1TWH - chains A and E of the 10 polymer chains in the assembly; structure by X-ray diffraction, 3.40 A resolution.

== Chain A ==
Protein: DNA-directed RNA polymerase II largest subunit
Organism: Saccharomyces cerevisiae
Notes: EC 2.7.7.6
UniProt: P04050 (RPB1_YEAST); residues 1-1733 here = UniProt positions 1-1733
Sequence (1733 residues; numbered 1 to 1733; the number before each row is that of its first residue):
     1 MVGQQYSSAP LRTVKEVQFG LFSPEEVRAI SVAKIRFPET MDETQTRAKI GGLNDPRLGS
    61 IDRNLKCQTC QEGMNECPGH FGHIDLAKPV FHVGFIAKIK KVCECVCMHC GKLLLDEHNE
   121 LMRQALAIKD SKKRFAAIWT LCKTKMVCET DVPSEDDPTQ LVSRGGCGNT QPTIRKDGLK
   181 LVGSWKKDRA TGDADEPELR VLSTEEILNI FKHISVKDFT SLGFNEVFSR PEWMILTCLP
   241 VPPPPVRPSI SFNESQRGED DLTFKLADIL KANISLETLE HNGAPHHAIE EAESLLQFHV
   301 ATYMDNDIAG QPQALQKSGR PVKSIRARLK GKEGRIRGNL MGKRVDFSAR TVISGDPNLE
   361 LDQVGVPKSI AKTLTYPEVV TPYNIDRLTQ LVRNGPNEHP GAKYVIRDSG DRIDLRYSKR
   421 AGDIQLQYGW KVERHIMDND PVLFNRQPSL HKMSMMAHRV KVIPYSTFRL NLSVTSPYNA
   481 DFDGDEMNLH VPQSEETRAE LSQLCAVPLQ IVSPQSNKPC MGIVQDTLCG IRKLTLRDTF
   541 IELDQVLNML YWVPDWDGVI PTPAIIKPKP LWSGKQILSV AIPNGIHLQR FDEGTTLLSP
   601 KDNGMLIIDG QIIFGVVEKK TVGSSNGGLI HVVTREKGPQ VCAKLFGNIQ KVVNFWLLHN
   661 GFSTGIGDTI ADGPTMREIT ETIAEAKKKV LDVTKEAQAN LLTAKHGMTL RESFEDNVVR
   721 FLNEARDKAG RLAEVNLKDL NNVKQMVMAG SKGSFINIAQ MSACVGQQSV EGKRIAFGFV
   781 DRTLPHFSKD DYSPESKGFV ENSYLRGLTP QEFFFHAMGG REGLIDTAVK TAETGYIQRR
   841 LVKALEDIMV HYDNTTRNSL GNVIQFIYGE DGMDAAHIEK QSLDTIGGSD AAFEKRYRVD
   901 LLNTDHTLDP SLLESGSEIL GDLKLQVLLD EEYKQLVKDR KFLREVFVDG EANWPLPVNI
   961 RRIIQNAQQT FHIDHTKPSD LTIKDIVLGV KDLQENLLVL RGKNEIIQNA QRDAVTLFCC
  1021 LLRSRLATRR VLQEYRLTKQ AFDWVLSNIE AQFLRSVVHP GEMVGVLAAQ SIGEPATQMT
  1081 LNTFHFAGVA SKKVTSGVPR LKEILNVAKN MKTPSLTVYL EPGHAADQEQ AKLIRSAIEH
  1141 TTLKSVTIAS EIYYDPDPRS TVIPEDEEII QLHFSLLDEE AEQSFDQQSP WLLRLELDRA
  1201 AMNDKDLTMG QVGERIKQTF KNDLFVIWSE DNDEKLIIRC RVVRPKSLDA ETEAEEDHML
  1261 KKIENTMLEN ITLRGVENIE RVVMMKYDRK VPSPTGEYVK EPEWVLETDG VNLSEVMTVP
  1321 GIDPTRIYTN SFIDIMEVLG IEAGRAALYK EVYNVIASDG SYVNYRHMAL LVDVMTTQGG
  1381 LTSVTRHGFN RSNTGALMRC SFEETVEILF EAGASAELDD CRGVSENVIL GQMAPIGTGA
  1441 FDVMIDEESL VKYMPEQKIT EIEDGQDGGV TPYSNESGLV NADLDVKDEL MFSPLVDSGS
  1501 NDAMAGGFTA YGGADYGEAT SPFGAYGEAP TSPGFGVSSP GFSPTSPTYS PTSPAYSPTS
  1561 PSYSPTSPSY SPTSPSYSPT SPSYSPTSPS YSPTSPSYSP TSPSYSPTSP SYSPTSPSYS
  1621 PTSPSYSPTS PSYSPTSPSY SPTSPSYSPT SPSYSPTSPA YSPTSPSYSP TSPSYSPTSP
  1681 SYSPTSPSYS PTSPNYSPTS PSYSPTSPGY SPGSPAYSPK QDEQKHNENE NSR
Not modelled in the structure: 1-2, 249-260, 306-323, 328-345, 1082-1091, 1174-1175, 1177-1186, 1244-1253, 1386-1404, 1451-1733
Ion coordination: Zn2+ site 1: Cys67, Cys70, Cys77, His80; Zn2+ site 2: Cys107, Cys110, Cys148, Cys167; Mn2+ site 1: Asp481, Asp483, Asp485 (together with ATP); Mn2+ site 2: Asp481, Asp483 (together with ATP) (shared with 1 residue of chain B)
Small-molecule neighbours: ATP: Asp481, Asp483, Asp485, Thr1080
Swiss-Prot annotation at these positions:
  - region: Pro248 to Asp260 (Lid loop), Asn306 to Lys323 (Rudder loop), Pro810 to Glu822 (Bridging helix)
  - binding site (Zn(2+)): Cys67, Cys70, Cys77, His80, Cys107, Cys110, Cys148, Cys167
  - binding site (Mg(2+)): Asp481, Asp483, Asp485
  - modified residue: Thr1471 (Phosphothreonine)
  - cross-link (Glycyl lysine isopeptide (Lys-Gly)): Lys695 (interchain with G-Cter in ubiquitin), Lys1246 (interchain with G-Cter in ubiquitin), Lys1350 (interchain with G-Cter in ubiquitin)
  - natural variant: Ser1653 to Pro1659 (deletion: In strain: A364A)
  - mutagenesis: Lys1246 (K1246R: Impairs ubiquitination during transcription stress)

== Chain E ==
Protein: DNA-directed RNA polymerases I, II, and III 27 kDa polypeptide
Organism: Saccharomyces cerevisiae
Notes: EC 2.7.7.6
UniProt: P20434 (RPB5_YEAST); residues 1-215 here = UniProt positions 1-215
Sequence (215 residues; each row starts with the number of its first residue):
     1 MDQENERNIS RLWRAFRTVK EMVKDRGYFI TQEEVELPLE DFKAKYCDSM GRPQRKMMSF
    61 QANPTEESIS KFPDMGSLWV EFCDEPSVGV KTMKTFVIHI QEKNFQTGIF VYQNNITPSA
   121 MKLVPSIPPA TIETFNEAAL VVNITHHELV PKHIRLSSDE KRELLKRYRL KESQLPRIQR
   181 ADPVALYLGL KRGEVVKIIR KSETSGRYAS YRICM

== Chain A / chain E interface ==
Residue-residue contacts (82; chain A residue first):
  Ala127(A) with Arg192(E)
  Lys129(A) with Met215(E)
  Glu155(A) with Pro125(E)
  Asp156(A) with Ser126(E)
  Asp157(A) with Lys94(E); Leu123(E)
  Arg857(A) with Tyr168(E); Leu170(E)
  Leu860(A) with Gln174(E)
  Gly861(A) with Gln174(E)
  Asn862(A) with Ser173(E); Gln174(E)
  Val863(A) with Gln174(E), hydrogen bond (backbone-backbone)
  Gln865(A) with Tyr208(E)
  Phe866(A) with Leu175(E), hydrophobic; Tyr208(E), hydrogen bond (backbone-side chain); Ser210(E); Tyr211(E), hydrophobic
  Ile867(A) with Tyr208(E)
  Gly869(A) with Thr204(E)
  Glu870(A) with Arg200(E), salt bridge; Ser202(E), hydrogen bond; Thr204(E); Ser205(E), hydrogen bond (backbone-side chain); Tyr208(E)
  Asp871(A) with Thr204(E); Ser205(E)
  Phe942(A) with Lys201(E); Gly206(E); Arg207(E)
  Trp954(A) with Glu203(E)
  Asn1004(A) with Arg167(E)
  Ile1007(A) with Tyr168(E)
  Asp1013(A) with Ser205(E); Arg207(E), salt bridge
  Ala1014(A) with Ser205(E)
  Thr1016(A) with Ser205(E)
  Leu1017(A) with Glu203(E); Thr204(E); Ser205(E), hydrogen bond (backbone-backbone); Gly206(E)
  Met1317(A) with Val142(E)
  Thr1318(A) with Arg11(E); Arg14(E), hydrogen bond (backbone-side chain); Val141(E)
  Pro1324(A) with His147(E), hydrogen bond (backbone-side chain)
  Thr1325(A) with His146(E), hydrogen bond (side chain-backbone); His147(E), hydrogen bond (backbone-side chain); Glu148(E), hydrogen bond (backbone-backbone)
  Arg1326(A) with Glu148(E)
  Ile1327(A) with His147(E), hydrogen bond (backbone-side chain)
  Glu1337(A) with Pro183(E)
  Val1338(A) with Ile144(E); Pro183(E)
  Leu1339(A) with Ile144(E), hydrophobic; His147(E); Val150(E); Val184(E)
  Gly1340(A) with Asp182(E); Pro183(E)
  Ile1341(A) with Asp182(E), hydrogen bond (backbone-side chain); Arg212(E)
  Glu1342(A) with Pro151(E); His153(E); Ile198(E); Arg200(E), salt bridge; Arg212(E), salt bridge
  Ala1343(A) with Leu149(E); Val150(E), hydrophobic
  Arg1345(A) with Arg200(E)
  Tyr1349(A) with Glu203(E)
  Tyr1365(A) with Glu203(E); Thr204(E)
  Arg1366(A) with Thr204(E)
  Thr1376(A) with Arg212(E), hydrogen bond (backbone-side chain)
  Thr1377(A) with Pro176(E); Arg177(E), hydrogen bond (backbone-backbone); Arg212(E)
  Gln1378(A) with Arg177(E); Gln179(E)
  Gly1379(A) with Arg177(E); Gln179(E)
Also at the interface, not in a pair above, chain A (61 interface residues in all): Asn119, Glu120, Thr855, Glu945, Val946, Phe947, Leu956, Ile1006, Ala1010, Gln1218, Val1319, Tyr1328, Ile1335, Met1336, Ala1346, Asp1373
Also at the interface, not in a pair above, chain E (48 interface residues in all): Glu4, Lys122, Glu163, Ile178, Ala209

== In short ==
The interface between chain A and chain E involves 61 residues on one side and 48 on the other; the contacts
include 14 hydrogen bonds and 4 salt bridges. Polar pairs include Glu870(A)-Arg200(E), Asp1013(A)-Arg207(E)
and Glu1342(A)-Arg200(E). Bound to chain A: ATP.
Here chain A is DNA-directed RNA polymerase II largest subunit and chain E is DNA-directed RNA polymerases I,
II, and III 27 kDa polypeptide, both from Saccharomyces cerevisiae. Entry 1TWH (RNA polymerase II complexed
with 2'dATP) was determined by X-ray diffraction together with 1R9S, 1R9T, 1TWA, 1TWC, 1TWF and 1TWG from the
same study.
